PDB entry 6SE6 | electron microscopy, 3.50 A resolution | chains E and I of the 11 polymer chains in the assembly

== Chain E ==
Protein: Histone H3-like centromeric protein A
Organism: Homo sapiens
Reference sequence: P49450 (CENPA_HUMAN); residue numbers follow UniProt; this construct covers 1-140
Sequence (140 residues; each row starts with the number of its first residue):
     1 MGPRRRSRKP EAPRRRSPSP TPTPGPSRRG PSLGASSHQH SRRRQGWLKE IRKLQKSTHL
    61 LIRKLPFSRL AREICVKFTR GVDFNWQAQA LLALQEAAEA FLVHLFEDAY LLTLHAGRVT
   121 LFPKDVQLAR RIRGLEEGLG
Disordered / not traced: 1-41, 140
UniProt features mapped onto this chain:
  - region: Gln39 to Leu54 (Important for flexibility of DNA ends that protrude from nucleosomes)
  - modified residue: Gly2 (N,N,N-trimethylglycine), Ser7 (Phosphoserine), Ser17 (Phosphoserine), Ser19 (Phosphoserine), Ser27 (Phosphoserine), Ser68 (Phosphoserine)
  - mutagenesis: Ser7 (S7A: Induces a delay at the terminal stage of cytokinesis and chromosome misalignment during mitosis due to a defect in kinetochore attachment to microtubules), Ser17 (S17A: Impaired mitotic chromosome congression and chromosome segregation; when associated with A-19), Ser19 (S19A: Impaired mitotic chromosome congression and chromosome segregation; when associated with A-17), Ser68 (S68A: No effect on interaction with HJURP. Impairs localization at centromeres; S68E/Q: Impairs interaction with HJURP, association with chromatin and localization at centromeres), Arg80 to Gly81 (Impairs retention at centromeres, but not targeting to centromeres), His104 (H104G: Reduces location at centromeres. Abolishes location at centromeres; when associated with C-112), Leu112 (L112C: No effect on location at centromeres. Abolishes location at centromeres; when associated with G-104)

== Chain I ==
Molecule: 145-nt DNA strand
Organism: synthetic construct
Sequence (145 nucleotides; row label = number of the first residue in the row; numbers below 1 keep their minus sign (DA-72 is residue -72)):
   -72 ATCAGAATCC CGGTGCCGAG GCCGCTCAAT TGGTCGTAGA CAGCTCTAGC ACCGCTTAAA
   -12 CGCACGTACG CGCTGTCCCC CGCGTTTTAA CCGCCAAGGG GATTACTCCC TAGTCTCCAG
    48 GCACGTGTCA GATATATACA TCGAT

== Chain E / chain I interface ==
Pairs across the interface (15):
  Arg42(E) - DC10(I)  phosphate contact
  Arg43(E) - DA-66(I)  salt bridge to the phosphate
  Arg43(E) - DG9(I)  phosphate contact
  Arg43(E) - DC10(I)  hydrogen bond to the phosphate
  Arg44(E) - DG9(I)  phosphate contact
  Arg44(E) - DC10(I)  salt bridge to the phosphate
  Gly46(E) - DG9(I)  phosphate contact
  Trp47(E) - DG9(I)  phosphate contact
  Lys49(E) - DA-66(I)  hydrogen bond to the phosphate
  Lys49(E) - DT-65(I)  salt bridge to the phosphate
  Arg63(E) - DC18(I)  phosphate contact
  Lys64(E) - DC18(I)  hydrogen bond to the phosphate
  Leu65(E) - DA17(I)  phosphate contact
  Leu65(E) - DC18(I)  hydrogen bond to the phosphate
  Arg69(E) - DA17(I)  salt bridge to the phosphate
Interface residues without a listed pair, chain E (13 interface residues in all): Gln45, Pro66, Asn85
Interface residues without a listed pair, chain I (7 interface residues in all): DG27

== In short ==
13 residues of chain E and 7 residues of chain I are in contact, with 4 hydrogen bonds and 4 salt bridges.
Polar contacts include Arg43(E)-DC10(I), Lys49(E)-DA-66(I) and Lys64(E)-DC18(I). From UniProt: 8 mutagenesis
sites on chain E.
Here chain E is Histone H3-like centromeric protein A (Homo sapiens) and chain I is a 145-nt DNA strand
(synthetic construct). Entry 6SE6 (Class2 : CENP-A nucleosome in complex with CENP-C central region) was
determined by electron microscopy, deposited together with 6SE0, 6SEE, 6SEF and 6SEG.
